PDB entry 6RIN | electron microscopy, 3.70 A resolution | chains A and B of the 9 polymer chains in the assembly

Chain A (and B):
Name: DNA-directed RNA polymerase subunit alpha
Source organism: Escherichia coli (strain K12)
Notes: EC 2.7.7.6; chain B of this document is another copy of the same molecule, construct and numbering; everything in this record applies to it too
UniProt: P0A7Z4 (RPOA_ECOLI); numbering as in UniProt (aligned over 1-329)
Amino-acid sequence (329 residues; row label = number of the first residue in the row):
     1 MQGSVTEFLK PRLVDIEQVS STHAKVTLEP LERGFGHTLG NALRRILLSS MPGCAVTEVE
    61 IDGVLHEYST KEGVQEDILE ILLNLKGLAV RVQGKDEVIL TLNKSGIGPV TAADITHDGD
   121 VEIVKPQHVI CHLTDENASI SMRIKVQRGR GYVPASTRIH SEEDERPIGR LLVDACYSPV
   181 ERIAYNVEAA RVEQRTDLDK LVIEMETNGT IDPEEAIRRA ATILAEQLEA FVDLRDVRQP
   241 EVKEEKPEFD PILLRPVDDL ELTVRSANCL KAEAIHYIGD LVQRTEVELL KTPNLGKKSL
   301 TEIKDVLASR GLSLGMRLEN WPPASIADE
Not modelled in the structure: 1-6, 235-329 (chain B: 1-3, 233-329)
UniProt features mapped onto this chain:
  - region: E162 to E165 (Required for interaction with Crp at class II promoters)
  - modified residue: R265 (ADP-ribosylarginine), K297 (N6-acetyllysine), K298 (N6-acetyllysine)
  - mutagenesis: R45 (R45C: In rpoA112; temperature-sensitive, blocks RNA polymerase assembly), E162 to E165 (5-fold decrease in CRP-class II promoter-dependent transcription), E165 (E165K: 5-fold decrease in CRP-class II promoter-dependent transcription), R191 (R191C: In rpoA101; temperature-sensitive)

Interface between chain A and chain B:
Pairs across the interface (33):
  E7(A) with R150(B), salt bridge
  F8(A) with I223(B), hydrophobic; Q227(B)
  L9(A) with Q227(B)
  K10(A) with E226(B)
  P11(A) with Q227(B)
  L28(A) with F231(B), hydrophobic
  F35(A) with Q227(B)
  T38(A) with R45(B)
  L39(A) with L228(B), hydrophobic
  N41(A) with N41(B)
  R45(A) with G34(B); T38(B)
  I46(A) with F35(B), hydrophobic
  R150(A) with V5(B), hydrogen bond (side chain-backbone); F8(B)
  R218(A) with F231(B), hydrogen bond (side chain-backbone)
  A221(A) with F231(B), hydrophobic
  T222(A) with V232(B)
  I223(A) with F8(B), hydrophobic
  L224(A) with L228(B), hydrophobic
  E226(A) with K10(B), salt bridge
  Q227(A) with F35(B)
  L228(A) with L39(B), hydrophobic; L224(B), hydrophobic
  A230(A) with P11(B), hydrophobic
  F231(A) with L28(B), hydrophobic; L43(B), hydrophobic; A221(B), hydrophobic
  V232(A) with R218(B)
  D233(A) with R218(B)
  L234(A) with E214(B); R218(B), hydrogen bond (backbone-side chain)
Interface residues without a listed pair, chain A (30 interface residues in all): L13, A42, S50, G149
Interface residues without a listed pair, chain B (31 interface residues in all): E7, L9, V14, H37, A42, S50, I217, A230

Overview:
The interface between chain A and chain B involves 30 residues on one side and 31 on the other; the contacts
include 3 hydrogen bonds and 2 salt bridges. Polar pairs include E7(A)-R150(B), E226(A)-K10(B) and
R150(A)-V5(B). UniProt lists 6 mutagenesis sites on chain A.
Both chains are DNA-directed RNA polymerase subunit alpha (Escherichia coli (strain K12)). Entry 6RIN (Cryo-EM
structure of E. coli RNA polymerase backtracked elongation complex bound to GreB transcription factor) was
determined by electron microscopy (same publication as 6RH3, 6RI7, 6RI9 and 6RIP).
